Entry 6ALG (electron microscopy, 3.70 A resolution); this record covers chains A and I of the 9 polymer chains in the assembly.

[Chain A]
Molecule: 29-nt DNA strand
Sequence (29 nucleotides; row label = number of the first residue in the row):
     1 GGGCTACCTC TCCATGACGG CGAATACCC

[Chain I]
Molecule: DNA-directed RNA polymerase subunit beta
Organism: Escherichia coli (strain K12)
Notes: EC 2.7.7.6
UniProtKB: P0A8V2 (RPOB_ECOLI); residues 1-1342 here = UniProt positions 1-1342
Sequence (1342 residues; numbered 1 to 1342; the number before each row is that of its first residue):
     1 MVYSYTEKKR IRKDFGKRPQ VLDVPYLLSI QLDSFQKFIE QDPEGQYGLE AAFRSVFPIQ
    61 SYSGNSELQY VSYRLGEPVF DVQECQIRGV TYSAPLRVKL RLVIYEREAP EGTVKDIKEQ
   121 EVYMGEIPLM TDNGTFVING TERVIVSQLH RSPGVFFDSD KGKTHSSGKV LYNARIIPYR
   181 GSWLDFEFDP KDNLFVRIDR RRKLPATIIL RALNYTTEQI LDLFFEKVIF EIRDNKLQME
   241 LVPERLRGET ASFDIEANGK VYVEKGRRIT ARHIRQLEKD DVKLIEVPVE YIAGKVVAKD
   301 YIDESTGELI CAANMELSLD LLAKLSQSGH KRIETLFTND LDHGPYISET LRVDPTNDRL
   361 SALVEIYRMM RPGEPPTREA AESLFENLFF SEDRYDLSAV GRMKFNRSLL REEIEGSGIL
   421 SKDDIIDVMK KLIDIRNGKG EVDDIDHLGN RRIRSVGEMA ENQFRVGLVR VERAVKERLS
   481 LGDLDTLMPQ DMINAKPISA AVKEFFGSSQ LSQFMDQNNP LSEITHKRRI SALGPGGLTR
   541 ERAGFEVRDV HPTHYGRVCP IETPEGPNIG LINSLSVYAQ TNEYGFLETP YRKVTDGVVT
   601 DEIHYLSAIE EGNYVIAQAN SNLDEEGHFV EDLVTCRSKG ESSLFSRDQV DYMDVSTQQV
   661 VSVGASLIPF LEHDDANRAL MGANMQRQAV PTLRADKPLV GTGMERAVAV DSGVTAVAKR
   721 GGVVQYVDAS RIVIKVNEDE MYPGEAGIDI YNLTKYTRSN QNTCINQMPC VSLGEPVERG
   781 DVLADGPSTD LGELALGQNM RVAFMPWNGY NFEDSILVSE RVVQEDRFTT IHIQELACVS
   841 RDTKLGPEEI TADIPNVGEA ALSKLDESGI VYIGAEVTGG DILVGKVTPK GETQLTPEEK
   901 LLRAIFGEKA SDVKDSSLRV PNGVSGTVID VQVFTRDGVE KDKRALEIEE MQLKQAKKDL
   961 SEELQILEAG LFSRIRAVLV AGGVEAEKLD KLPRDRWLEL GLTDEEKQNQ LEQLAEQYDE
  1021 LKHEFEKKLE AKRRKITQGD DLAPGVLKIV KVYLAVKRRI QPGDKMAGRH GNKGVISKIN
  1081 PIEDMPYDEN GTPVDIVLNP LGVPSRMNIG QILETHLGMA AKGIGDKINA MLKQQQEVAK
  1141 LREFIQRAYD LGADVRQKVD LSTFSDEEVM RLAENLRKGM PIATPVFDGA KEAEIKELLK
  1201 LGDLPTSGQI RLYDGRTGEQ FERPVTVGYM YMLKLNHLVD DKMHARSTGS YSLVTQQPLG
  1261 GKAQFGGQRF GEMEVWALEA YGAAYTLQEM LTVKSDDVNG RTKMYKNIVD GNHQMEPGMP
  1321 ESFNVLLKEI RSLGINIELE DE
Disordered / not traced: 1, 891-911, 1342
Swiss-Prot annotation at these positions:
  - modified residue (N6-acetyllysine): Lys1022, Lys1200
  - mutagenesis: Ile561 (I561S: Resistant to antibiotics salinamide A and B), Ile569 (I569S: Resistant to antibiotics salinamide A and B), Ala665 (A665E: Resistant to antibiotics salinamide A and B), Asp675 (D675A/G: Resistant to antibiotics salinamide A and B), Asn677 (N677H/K: Resistant to antibiotics salinamide A and B), Leu680 (L680M: Resistant to antibiotics salinamide A and B), Glu813 (E813K: Disrupts the enzyme's active center)

[Chain A / chain I interface]
Residue-residue contacts (17; chain A residue first):
  DC12(A) with Arg473(I), salt bridge to the phosphate
  DA14(A) with Asp199(I), hydrogen bond to the base; Arg201(I), hydrogen bond to the base
  DT15(A) with Arg175(I), phosphate contact; Gly181(I), base contact; Trp183(I), base contact; Asp199(I), base contact; Arg200(I), phosphate contact
  DG16(A) with Arg151(I), base contact; Arg175(I), salt bridge to the phosphate; Arg200(I), phosphate contact; Ile445(I), base contact; Gly537(I), base contact; Leu538(I), base contact; Val547(I), base contact
  DA17(A) with Arg542(I), base contact
  DG19(A) with Lys163(I), phosphate contact
Also at the interface, not in a pair above, chain I (17 interface residues in all): Met370, Arg371, Arg451

[Overview]
6 residues of chain A face 17 of chain I across their interface; the contacts include 2 hydrogen bonds and 2
salt bridges. Polar pairs include DA14(A)-Asp199(I), DA14(A)-Arg201(I) and DC12(A)-Arg473(I). Curated
annotation (UniProt) lists 7 mutagenesis sites on chain I.
Here chain A is a 29-nt DNA strand and chain I is DNA-directed RNA polymerase subunit beta (Escherichia coli
(strain K12)). Entry 6ALG (CryoEM structure of HK022 Nun - E.coli RNA polymerase elongation complex) was
determined by electron microscopy, deposited together with 6ALF and 6ALH.
